5CXT - chains A and B; structure by X-ray diffraction, 2.20 A resolution.

== Chain A ==
Name: RNA-binding protein 39
Organism: Mus musculus
Reference sequence: Q8VH51 (RBM39_MOUSE); numbering as in UniProt (aligned over 418-530)
Amino-acid sequence (114 residues; numbered 417 to 530; the number before each row is that of its first residue):
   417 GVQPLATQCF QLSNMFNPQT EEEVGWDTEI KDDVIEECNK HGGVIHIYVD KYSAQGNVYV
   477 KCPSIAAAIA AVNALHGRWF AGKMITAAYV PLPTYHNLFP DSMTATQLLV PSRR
Disordered / not traced: 417-419
Sequence notes: expression tag (417); engineered mutation Tyr-468 (Asn in Q8VH51)
From the paper describing this entry:
  - mutagenesis - N468Y, T510Y: unchanged binding to Splicing factor U2AF 65 kDa subunit (chain B)

== Chain B ==
Name: Splicing factor U2AF 65 kDa subunit
Organism: Mus musculus
Reference sequence: P26369 (U2AF2_MOUSE); residues 85-112 here = UniProt positions 85-112
Amino-acid sequence (29 residues; each row starts with the number of its first residue):
    84 GKKKVRKYWD VPPPGFEHIT PMQYKAMQA
Disordered / not traced: 84-88, 98-112
Sequence notes: expression tag (84)

== Interface between chain A and chain B ==
Pairs across the interface (21; chain A residue first):
  Glu-445(A) with Arg-89(B)
  Ile-446(A) with Arg-89(B)
  Asp-449(A) with Arg-89(B), salt bridge; Trp-92(B), hydrogen bond (backbone-side chain)
  Glu-453(A) with Trp-92(B)
  Leu-491(A) with Trp-92(B), hydrophobic
  Arg-494(A) with Asp-93(B), salt bridge
  Trp-495(A) with Trp-92(B); Asp-93(B), hydrogen bond (backbone-backbone); Val-94(B); Pro-95(B); Pro-96(B)
  Phe-496(A) with Tyr-91(B); Trp-92(B), hydrophobic
  Ala-497(A) with Tyr-91(B), hydrogen bond (backbone-backbone); Val-94(B)
  Gly-498(A) with Val-94(B), hydrogen bond (backbone-backbone); Pro-95(B); Pro-96(B)
  Ile-501(A) with Trp-92(B), hydrophobic
  Arg-529(A) with Arg-89(B)
Other interface residues (no listed pair), chain A (13 interface residues in all): Met-431
Interface features reported in the paper:
  - specific contacts: Asp-449(A)/Arg-89(B), Asp-449(A)/Trp-92(B) (hydrogen bond), Arg-494(A)/Trp-92(B) (cation-pi contact), Arg-494(A)/Asp-93(B) (salt bridge), Trp-495(A)/Pro-95(B), Trp-495(A)/Pro-96(B) (hydrophobic contact), Phe-496(A)/Trp-92(B) (pi stacking)
  - interface residues, chain A: Arg-494(A), Trp-495(A), Phe-496(A), Ala-497(A), Gly-498(A)
  - interface residues, chain B: Arg-89(B), Tyr-91(B), Trp-92(B), Val-94(B)

== In short ==
13 residues of chain A face 7 of chain B across their interface, with 4 hydrogen bonds and 2 salt bridges.
Polar contacts include Asp-449(A)/Arg-89(B), Arg-494(A)/Asp-93(B) and Asp-449(A)/Trp-92(B). The paper
describes contacts between Asp-449(A) and Arg-89(B) and Trp-495(A) and Pro-95(B); a hydrogen bond between
Asp-449(A) and Trp-92(B); a cation-pi contact between Arg-494(A) and Trp-92(B). The paper reports that N468Y
and T510Y of chain A leave binding to Splicing factor U2AF 65 kDa subunit (chain B) unchanged; interface
residues Arg-494(A), Trp-495(A) and Arg-89(B) among others.
Here chain A is RNA-binding protein 39 and chain B is Splicing factor U2AF 65 kDa subunit, both from Mus
musculus. Entry 5CXT (Crystal structure of a RNA-binding protein 39 (RBM39) in complex with fragment of
splicing factor (U2AF) ...) was determined by X-ray diffraction.
